Entry 7AFA (electron microscopy, 2.95 A resolution); this record covers chains 1 and G of the 9 polymer chains in the assembly.

# Chain 1
Molecule: 16SrRNA (head domain of the 30S ribosome)
Source organism: Escherichia coli
Sequence (1541 nucleotides; each row starts with the number of its first residue):
     1 AAAUUGAAGA GUUUGAUCAU GGCUCAGAUU GAACGCUGGC GGCAGGCCUA ACACAUGCAA
    61 GUCGAACGGU AACAGGAAGA AGCUUGCUUC UUUGCUGACG AGUGGCGGAC GGGUGAGUAA
   121 UGUCUGGGAA ACUGCCUGAU GGAGGGGGAU AACUACUGGA AACGGUAGCU AAUACCGCAU
   181 AACGUCGCAA GACCAAAGAG GGGGACCUUC GGGCCUCUUG CCAUCGGAUG UGCCCAGAUG
   241 GGAUUAGCUA GUAGGUGGGG UAACGGCUCA CCUAGGCGAC GAUCCCUAGC UGGUCUGAGA
   301 GGAUGACCAG CCACACUGGA ACUGAGACAC GGUCCAGACU CCUACGGGAG GCAGCAGUGG
   361 GGAAUAUUGC ACAAUGGGCG CAAGCCUGAU GCAGCCAUGC CGCGUGUAUG AAGAAGGCCU
   421 UCGGGUUGUA AAGUACUUUC AGCGGGGAGG AAGGGAGUAA AGUUAAUACC UUUGCUCAUU
   481 GACGUUACCC GCAGAAGAAG CACCGGCUAA CUCCGUGCCA GCAGCCXCGG UAAUACGGAG
   541 GGUGCAAGCG UUAAUCGGAA UUACUGGGCG UAAAGCGCAC GCAGGCGGUU UGUUAAGUCA
   601 GAUGUGAAAU CCCCGGGCUC AACCUGGGAA CUGCAUCUGA UACUGGCAAG CUUGAGUCUC
   661 GUAGAGGGGG GUAGAAUUCC AGGUGUAGCG GUGAAAUGCG UAGAGAUCUG GAGGAAUACC
   721 GGUGGCGAAG GCGGCCCCCU GGACGAAGAC UGACGCUCAG GUGCGAAAGC GUGGGGAGCA
   781 AACAGGAUUA GAUACCCUGG UAGUCCACGC CGUAAACGAU GUCGACUUGG AGGUUGUGCC
   841 CUUGAGGCGU GGCUUCCGGA GCUAACGCGU UAAGUCGACC GCCUGGGGAG UACGGCCGCA
   901 AGGUUAAAAC UCAAAUGAAU UGACGGGGGC CCGCACAAGC GGUGGAGCAU GUGGUUUAAU
   961 UCGAUGXAAC GCGAAGAACC UUACCUGGUC UUGACAUCCA CGGAAGUUUU CAGAGAUGAG
  1021 AAUGUGCCUU CGGGAACCGU GAGACAGGUG CUGCAUGGCU GUCGUCAGCU CGUGUUGUGA
  1081 AAUGUUGGGU UAAGUCCCGC AACGAGCGCA ACCCUUAUCC UUUGUUGCCA GCGGUCCGGC
  1141 CGGGAACUCA AAGGAGACUG CCAGUGAUAA ACUGGAGGAA GGUGGGGAUG ACGUCAAGUC
  1201 AUCAUGGCCC UUACGACCAG GGCUACACAC GUGCUACAAU GGCGCAUACA AAGAGAAGCG
  1261 ACCUCGCGAG AGCAAGCGGA CCUCAUAAAG UGCGUCGUAG UCCGGAUUGG AGUCUGCAAC
  1321 UCGACUCCAU GAAGUCGGAA UCGCUAGUAA UCGUGGAUCA GAAUGCCACG GUGAAUACGU
  1381 UCCCGGCCUU GUACACACCG CCCGUXACAC CAUGGGAGUG GGUUGCAAAA GAAGUAGGUA
  1441 GCUUAACCUU CGGGAGGGCG CUUACCACUU UGUGAUUCAU GACUGGGGUG AAGUCGUAAC
  1501 AAGGUAACCG UAGGGGAACC UGCGGUUGGA UCACCUCCUU A
Disordered / not traced: 1-930, 1387-1541
Modified positions: PSU (pseudouridine-5'-monophosphate) at position 516, G7M (N7-methyl-guanosine-5'-monophosphate) at position 527, 2MG (2N-methylguanosine-5'-monophosphate) at position 966, 5MC (5-methylcytidine-5'-monophosphate) at position 967, 2MG (2N-methylguanosine-5'-monophosphate) at position 1207, 4OC (4n,o2'-methylcytidine-5'-monophosphate) at position 1401, 5MC (5-methylcytidine-5'-monophosphate) at position 1406, UR3 (3-methyluridine-5'-monophoshate) at position 1497, 2MG (2N-methylguanosine-5'-monophosphate) at position 1515, MA6 (6N-dimethyladenosine-5'-monophoshate) at position 1517, MA6 (6N-dimethyladenosine-5'-monophoshate) at position 1518
Ion coordination: Mg2+ site 1 near A937 (its only coordinating residue here); Mg2+ site 2: G944, G945; Mg2+ site 3: A964, U1199; Mg2+ site 4 near C972 (its only coordinating residue here); Mg2+ site 5 near C980 (its only coordinating residue here); Mg2+ site 6: C1054, A1197, G1198; Mg2+ site 7: C1054, A1197; Mg2+ site 8 near G1068 (its only coordinating residue here); Mg2+ site 9 near C1069 (its only coordinating residue here); Mg2+ site 10: U1085, U1086, G1099; Mg2+ site 11 near A1110 (its only coordinating residue here); Mg2+ site 12 near U1224 (its only coordinating residue here); 4 more Mg2+ sites not listed

# Chain G
Molecule: 30S ribosomal protein S7
Source organism: Escherichia coli
Reference sequence: A0A5Q2GFB5 (A0A5Q2GFB5_ECOLX); numbering as in UniProt (aligned over 1-179)
Sequence (179 residues; numbered 1 to 179; the number before each row is that of its first residue):
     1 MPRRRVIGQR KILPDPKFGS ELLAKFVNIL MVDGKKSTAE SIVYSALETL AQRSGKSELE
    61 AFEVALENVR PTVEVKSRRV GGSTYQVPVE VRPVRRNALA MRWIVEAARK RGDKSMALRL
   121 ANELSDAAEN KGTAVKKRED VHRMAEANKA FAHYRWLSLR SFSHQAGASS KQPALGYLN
Disordered / not traced: 1, 146-179

# Chain 1 / chain G interface
Pairs across the interface (64; chain 1 residue first):
  C931(1) with Arg4(G), phosphate contact
  C932(1) with Arg3(G), base contact; Arg4(G), salt bridge to the phosphate
  G933(1) with Arg3(G), hydrogen bond to the base; Arg4(G), phosphate contact
  A935(1) with Arg3(G), hydrogen bond to the base
  A937(1) with Pro2(G), base contact
  A938(1) with Arg95(G), phosphate contact
  G939(1) with Arg95(G), salt bridge to the phosphate; Arg102(G), salt bridge to the phosphate
  C940(1) with Arg102(G), salt bridge to the phosphate
  A1092(1) with Arg4(G), salt bridge to the phosphate
  A1093(1) with Arg4(G), salt bridge to the phosphate
  A1239(1) with Lys114(G), hydrogen bond to the sugar; Arg119(G), sugar contact
  U1240(1) with Leu30(G), hydrogen bond to the base; Val32(G), base contact; Thr38(G), sugar contact; Ile42(G), sugar contact; Arg109(G), hydrogen bond to the base; Ser115(G), phosphate contact; Met116(G), hydrogen bond to the phosphate; Arg119(G), salt bridge to the phosphate
  G1241(1) with Lys35(G), salt bridge to the phosphate
  A1289(1) with Lys35(G), hydrogen bond to the phosphate
  G1290(1) with Lys35(G), salt bridge to the phosphate; Ser37(G), phosphate contact
  U1291(1) with Ser37(G), phosphate contact
  G1297(1) with Lys114(G), hydrogen bond to the base
  U1298(1) with Lys114(G), salt bridge to the phosphate
  A1346(1) with Arg10(G), base contact
  A1350(1) with Asp33(G), hydrogen bond to the sugar
  U1351(1) with Asp33(G), sugar contact
  U1372(1) with Gly34(G), hydrogen bond to the sugar
  G1373(1) with Met31(G), sugar contact; Gly34(G), sugar contact; Lys36(G), phosphate contact
  A1374(1) with Asn28(G), hydrogen bond to the phosphate; Met31(G), sugar contact; Lys36(G), salt bridge to the phosphate
  A1375(1) with Ile12(G), phosphate contact; Lys25(G), salt bridge to the phosphate; Asn28(G), hydrogen bond to the phosphate
  U1376(1) with Arg10(G), hydrogen bond to the base; Lys25(G), salt bridge to the phosphate; Ala98(G), phosphate contact; Arg102(G), sugar contact
  A1377(1) with Pro2(G), sugar contact; Gln9(G), hydrogen bond to the base; Arg10(G), base contact; Arg92(G), salt bridge to the phosphate
  C1378(1) with Pro2(G), phosphate contact; Val6(G), phosphate contact; Ile7(G), phosphate contact; Gln9(G), phosphate contact; Arg92(G), sugar contact
  G1379(1) with Pro2(G), base contact; Val6(G), phosphate contact
  U1380(1) with Pro2(G), base contact; Arg3(G), hydrogen bond to the base
  U1381(1) with Arg78(G), base contact; Arg79(G), hydrogen bond to the sugar; Val80(G), sugar contact
  C1382(1) with Arg79(G), hydrogen bond to the base
Other interface residues (no listed pair), chain 1 (36 interface residues in all): C936, U1091, U1345, C1383
Other interface residues (no listed pair), chain G (35 interface residues in all): Ile29, Val105, Ala117

# Summary
Chain 1 and chain G form an interface of 36 and 35 residues respectively, with 17 hydrogen bonds and 14 salt
bridges. Polar pairs include G933(1)-Arg3(G), A935(1)-Arg3(G) and U1240(1)-Leu30(G). G944(1) and G945(1)
coordinate Mg2+ site 2. A964(1) and U1199(1) form the Mg2+ site 3.
Here chain 1 is 16SrRNA (head domain of the 30S ribosome) and chain G is 30S ribosomal protein S7, both from
Escherichia coli. Entry 7AFA (Bacterial 30S ribosomal subunit assembly complex state F (head domain)) was
determined by electron microscopy, deposited together with 7AF3, 7AF5, 7AF8, 7AFD, 7AFH, 7AFI and 17 further
entries.
